4UYE - chain A; structure by X-ray diffraction, 1.65 A resolution.

# Chain A
Name: Peregrin
Organism: Homo sapiens
Notes: fragment: bromodomain
UniProt: P55201 (BRPF1_HUMAN); numbering as in UniProt (aligned over 622-738)
Sequence (118 residues; row label = number of the first residue in the row):
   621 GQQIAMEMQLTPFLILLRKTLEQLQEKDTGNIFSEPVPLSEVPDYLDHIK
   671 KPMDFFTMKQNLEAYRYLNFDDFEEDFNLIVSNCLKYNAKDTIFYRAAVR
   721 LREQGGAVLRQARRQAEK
Not modelled in the structure: 621-628, 738
Sequence notes: expression tag (621)
Small-molecule neighbours: 9F9 (N-[1,3-dimethyl-2-oxo-6-(piperidin-1-yl)-2,3-dihydro-1H-benzimidazol-5-yl]-2-methoxybenzamide): N651, I652, F653, E655, V657, P658, E661, V662, Y665, C704, Y707, N708, F714

# Summary
Ligands of chain A: compound 9F9.
Chain A is Peregrin (Homo sapiens); the structure, BROMODOMAIN OF HUMAN BRPF1 WITH
N-1,3-dimethyl-2-oxo-6-(piperidin-1- yl)-2,3-dihydro-1H-1,3-benzodiazol-5-yl-2-methoxybenzamide, was
determined by X-ray diffraction (same publication as 4UYD).
